PDB entry 6RE9 | electron microscopy, 3.90 A resolution | chains T and X of the 31 polymer chains in the assembly

== Chain T ==
Molecule: ATP synthase subunit alpha
Source organism: Polytomella sp. Pringsheim 198.80
UniProtKB: A0ZW40 (A0ZW40_9CHLO); residue numbers follow UniProt; this construct covers 1-562
Amino-acid sequence (562 residues; each row starts with the number of its first residue):
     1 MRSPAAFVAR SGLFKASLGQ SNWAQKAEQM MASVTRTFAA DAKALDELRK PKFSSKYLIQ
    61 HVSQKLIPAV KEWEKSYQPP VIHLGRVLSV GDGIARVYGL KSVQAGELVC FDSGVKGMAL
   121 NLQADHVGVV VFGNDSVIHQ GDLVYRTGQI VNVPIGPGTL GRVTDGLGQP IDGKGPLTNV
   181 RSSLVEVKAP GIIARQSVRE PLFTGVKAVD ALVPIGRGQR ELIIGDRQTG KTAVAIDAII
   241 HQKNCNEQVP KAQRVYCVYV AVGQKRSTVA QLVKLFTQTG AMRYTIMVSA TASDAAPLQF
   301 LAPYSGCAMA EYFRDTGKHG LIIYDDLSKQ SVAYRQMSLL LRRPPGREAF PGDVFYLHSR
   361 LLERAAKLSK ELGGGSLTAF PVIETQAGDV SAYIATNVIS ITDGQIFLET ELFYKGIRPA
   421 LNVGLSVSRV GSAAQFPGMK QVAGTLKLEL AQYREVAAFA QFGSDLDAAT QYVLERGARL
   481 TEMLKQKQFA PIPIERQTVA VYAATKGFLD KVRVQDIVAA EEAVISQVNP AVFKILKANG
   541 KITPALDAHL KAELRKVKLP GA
Not modelled in the structure: 1-39
Sequence notes: conflict Arg266 (Lys in A0ZW40)
Metal / ion sites: Mg2+: Thr232 (together with ATP)
Ligand contacts: ATP (adenosine-5'-triphosphate): Arg227, Gln228, Thr229, Gly230, Lys231, Thr232, Ala233, Asp326, Phe413, Arg418, Pro419, Gln486, Lys487, Gln488

== Chain X ==
Molecule: ATP synthase subunit beta
Source organism: Polytomella sp. Pringsheim 198.80
Notes: EC 7.1.2.2
UniProtKB: A0ZW41 (A0ZW41_9CHLO); residues 1-574 here = UniProt positions 1-574
Amino-acid sequence (574 residues; row label = number of the first residue in the row):
     1 MALRYAAGLA KNVVQRQGAS LNIARAFAAE PAPAIDAGYV SQVIGPVVDV RFDGELPSIL
    61 SSLEVEGHSV RLVLEVAQHM GDNTVRCIAM DSTDGLVRGQ KVVDTGSPIK VPVGRGTLGR
   121 IMNVIGEPVD EQGPIDAADI WSIHREAPEF TEQSTEQEIL VTGIKVVDLL APYQRGGKIG
   181 LFGGAGVGKT VLIMELINNV AKAHGGFSVF AGVGERTREG NDLYREMIES GVIKLGAERG
   241 NSKCTLVYGQ MNEPPGARAR VALTGLTVAE YFRDIEGQDV LLFVDNIFRF TQANSEVSAL
   301 LGRIPSAVGY QPTLATDLGG LQERITTTTK GSITSVQAVY VPADDLTDPA PATTFAHLDA
   361 TTVLSRSIAE LGIYPAVDPL DSTSRMLNPN VIGAEHYNVA RGVQKVLQDY KNLQDIIAIL
   421 GMDELSEEDK LTVARARKIQ RFLSQPFQVA EVFTGTPGKY VDLADTISGF QGVLTGKYDD
   481 LPEMAFYMVG DIKEVKEKAD KMAKDIASRK EADNKKVSEE LKDIPSLDKL VSEIKEVVIE
   541 EDDGLEEDFK AEALSSETVV LNEEGKSVPL PKKN
Not modelled in the structure: 1-36
Sequence notes: conflict Ala350 (Gly in A0ZW41), Leu387 (Arg in A0ZW41)

== Interface between chain T and chain X ==
Residue-residue contacts (69):
  Leu88(T) with Gly81(X)
  Ser89(T) with His79(X); Gly81(X)
  Val90(T) with Ile59(X), hydrophobic; Gln78(X); His79(X), hydrogen bond (backbone-backbone)
  Gly91(T) with Gln78(X)
  Asp92(T) with Gln78(X); Arg303(X), salt bridge
  Asn134(T) with Glu146(X)
  Asp135(T) with Ile59(X)
  Ser136(T) with Ile59(X); Leu60(X)
  Ile138(T) with Ile59(X)
  His139(T) with Pro57(X); Ser58(X), hydrogen bond; His79(X)
  Gln140(T) with Leu56(X); His79(X), hydrogen bond (backbone-side chain); Gly81(X); Asp82(X); Asn83(X), hydrogen bond (side chain-backbone)
  Val163(T) with Phe150(X), hydrophobic
  Ile171(T) with Phe150(X); Thr151(X)
  Asp172(T) with Thr151(X)
  Gly173(T) with Thr151(X)
  Arg227(T) with Phe355(X)
  Gln228(T) with Arg385(X), hydrogen bond
  Lys265(T) with Glu323(X); His357(X); Asp359(X), salt bridge
  Arg266(T) with Pro148(X); Gln153(X); Glu323(X), hydrogen bond (backbone-side chain)
  Ser267(T) with Gln153(X), hydrogen bond; Thr326(X)
  Val269(T) with Phe150(X)
  Ala270(T) with Phe150(X), hydrophobic; Gln153(X); Thr155(X)
  Gln271(T) with Ser154(X); Thr155(X); Glu156(X); Gln157(X)
  Val273(T) with Phe150(X), hydrophobic
  Lys274(T) with Thr155(X), hydrogen bond (side chain-backbone)
  Ala292(T) with Gly319(X); His357(X)
  Ser293(T) with Ala147(X); Glu323(X)
  Asp294(T) with Thr316(X)
  Gln299(T) with Thr316(X)
  Arg335(T) with Ala307(X)
  Gln336(T) with Pro312(X); Thr313(X); Thr316(X), hydrogen bond
  Leu339(T) with Ile304(X), hydrophobic; Ser306(X); Pro312(X), hydrophobic
  Leu340(T) with Arg303(X); Pro312(X), hydrophobic; Thr313(X)
  Arg342(T) with Gly302(X), hydrogen bond (side chain-backbone); Ile304(X)
  Ala349(T) with Ser306(X); Ala307(X)
  Gln386(T) with Thr347(X); Ala352(X)
Also at the interface, not in a pair above, chain T (44 interface residues in all): Ala296, Lys329, Val332, Arg343, Glu348, Glu384, Ala387, Lys487
Also at the interface, not in a pair above, chain X (48 interface residues in all): Glu55, Met80, Thr84, Glu149, Lys178, Pro305, Ala315, Leu346, Ala356, Pro389, Asn390

== Overview ==
Chain T and chain X form an interface of 44 and 48 residues respectively; the contacts include 10 hydrogen
bonds and 2 salt bridges. Polar contacts include Asp92(T)-Arg303(X), Lys265(T)-Asp359(X) and
His139(T)-Ser58(X). Bound to chain T: ATP.
Here chain T is ATP synthase subunit alpha and chain X is ATP synthase subunit beta, both from Polytomella sp.
Pringsheim 198.80. Entry 6RE9 (Cryo-EM structure of Polytomella F-ATP synthase, Rotary substate 2D,
monomer-masked refinement) was determined by electron microscopy (same publication as 6RD4, 6RD5, 6RD6, 6RD7,
6RD8, 6RD9 and 46 further entries).
